PDB entry 3H1L | X-ray diffraction, 3.21 A resolution | chains O and V of the 20 polymer chains in the assembly

[Chain O]
Molecule: Mitochondrial ubiquinol-cytochrome-C reductase complex core protein 2
Source organism: Gallus gallus
Notes: EC 1.10.2.2
Amino-acid sequence (441 residues; row label = number of the first residue in the row; numbers below 1 keep their minus sign (Ser-1 is residue -1)):
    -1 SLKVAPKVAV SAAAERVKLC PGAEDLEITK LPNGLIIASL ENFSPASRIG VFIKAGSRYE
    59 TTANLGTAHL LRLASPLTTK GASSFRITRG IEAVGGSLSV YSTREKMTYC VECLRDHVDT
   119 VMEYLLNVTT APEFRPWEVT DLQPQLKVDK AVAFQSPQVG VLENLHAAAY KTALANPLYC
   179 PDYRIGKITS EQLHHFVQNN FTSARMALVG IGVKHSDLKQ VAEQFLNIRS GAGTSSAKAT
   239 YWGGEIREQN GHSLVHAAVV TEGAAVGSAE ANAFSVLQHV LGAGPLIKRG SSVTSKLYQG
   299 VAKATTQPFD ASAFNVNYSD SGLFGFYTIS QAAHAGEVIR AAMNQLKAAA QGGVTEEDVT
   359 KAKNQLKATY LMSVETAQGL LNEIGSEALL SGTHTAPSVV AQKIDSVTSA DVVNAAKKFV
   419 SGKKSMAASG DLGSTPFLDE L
Disordered / not traced: -1 to 17

[Chain V]
Molecule: Cytochrome b-c1 complex subunit Rieske, mitochondrial
Source organism: Gallus gallus
Notes: EC 1.10.2.2; fragment: sequence database residues 1-76
UniProtKB: Q5ZLR5 (UCRI_CHICK); residues 47-78 here correspond to UniProt positions 45-76 (UniProt number = residue number - 2)
Amino-acid sequence (47 residues; numbered 26 to 78; 6 numbers in that range are skipped by the numbering (no residue carries them; nothing is unmodelled there); the number before each row is that of its first residue; X marks 15 residues of unknown identity (built as UNK)):
    26 XXXXXXXXXX XXXXX
    47 RPLLCRESMS GRSARRDLVA GISLNAPASV RY
Disordered / not traced: 26-27, 78

[Interface between chain O and chain V]
Pairs across the interface - 56 pairs, chain O then chain V:
  Arg70(O) with Ala66(V)
  Leu71(O) with Ile68(V), hydrophobic
  Pro74(O) with Leu70(V), hydrophobic
  Thr86(O) with Leu70(V)
  Gly94(O) with Asn71(V)
  Ser95(O) with Asn71(V)
  Leu96(O) with Ser69(V); Leu70(V), hydrogen bond (backbone-backbone)
  Ser97(O) with Ile68(V); Ser69(V)
  Val98(O) with Gly67(V); Ile68(V), hydrogen bond (backbone-backbone)
  Tyr99(O) with Ala66(V); Gly67(V)
  Ser100(O) with Val65(V); Ala66(V), hydrogen bond (backbone-backbone)
  Asp147(O) with Ile68(V); Ala74(V)
  Gln156(O) with Arg77(V), hydrogen bond (side chain-backbone)
  Val157(O) with Leu64(V), hydrophobic
  Leu160(O) with Arg62(V); Leu64(V), hydrophobic
  Leu176(O) with Leu64(V); Ala66(V)
  Tyr177(O) with Ala66(V); Val76(V)
  Leu252(O) with Leu49(V), hydrophobic
  Gln276(O) with Arg61(V)
  Pro283(O) with Ser56(V); Gly57(V)
  Arg287(O) with Glu53(V)
  Thr304(O) with Arg52(V), hydrogen bond (backbone-side chain)
  Gln305(O) with Arg52(V), hydrogen bond (backbone-side chain)
  Pro306(O) with Leu50(V); Cys51(V); Arg52(V)
  Phe307(O) with Arg52(V); Met55(V), hydrophobic
  Asp308(O) with Met55(V); Ser56(V); Gly57(V), hydrogen bond (side chain-backbone); Arg58(V); Ser59(V), hydrogen bond
  Ala309(O) with Ser59(V)
  Ser310(O) with Ser59(V)
  Ala311(O) with Arg61(V)
  Phe312(O) with Ala60(V), hydrophobic; Arg62(V)
  Asn313(O) with Arg62(V)
  Val314(O) with Asp63(V)
  Tyr325(O) with Ser59(V), hydrogen bond (backbone-side chain); Ala60(V), hydrophobic
  Ile327(O) with Met55(V), hydrophobic; Arg58(V); Ser59(V)
  Gln376(O) with Arg77(V)
Other interface residues (no listed pair), chain O (48 interface residues in all): Ile89, Thr101, Glu110, Val150, Gln153, Glu161, Gly282, Gly288, Tyr296, Thr303, Asn315, Tyr316, Gln329
Other interface residues (no listed pair), chain V (26 interface residues in all): Ser75

[Overview]
48 residues of chain O and 26 residues of chain V are in contact; the contacts include 9 hydrogen bonds. Polar
pairs include Gln156(O)-Arg77(V), Thr304(O)-Arg52(V) and Gln305(O)-Arg52(V).
Chain O is Mitochondrial ubiquinol-cytochrome-C reductase complex core protein 2 and chain V is Cytochrome
b-c1 complex subunit Rieske, mitochondrial, both from Gallus gallus; the structure, Chicken cytochrome BC1
complex with ascochlorin bound at QO and QI sites, was determined by X-ray diffraction.
